PDB entry 7Q4U | electron microscopy, 4.39 A resolution (low resolution: residue-level contacts below are approximate; hydrogen-bond / salt-bridge calls are withheld) | chains A and C of the 48 polymer chains in the assembly

== Chain A ==
Protein: DNA-directed RNA polymerase subunit alpha
Source organism: Mycobacterium tuberculosis (strain ATCC 25618 / H37Rv)
Notes: EC 2.7.7.6
Reference sequence: P9WGZ1 (RPOA_MYCTU); residue numbers follow UniProt; this construct covers 1-347
Sequence (347 residues; numbered 1 to 347; the number before each row is that of its first residue):
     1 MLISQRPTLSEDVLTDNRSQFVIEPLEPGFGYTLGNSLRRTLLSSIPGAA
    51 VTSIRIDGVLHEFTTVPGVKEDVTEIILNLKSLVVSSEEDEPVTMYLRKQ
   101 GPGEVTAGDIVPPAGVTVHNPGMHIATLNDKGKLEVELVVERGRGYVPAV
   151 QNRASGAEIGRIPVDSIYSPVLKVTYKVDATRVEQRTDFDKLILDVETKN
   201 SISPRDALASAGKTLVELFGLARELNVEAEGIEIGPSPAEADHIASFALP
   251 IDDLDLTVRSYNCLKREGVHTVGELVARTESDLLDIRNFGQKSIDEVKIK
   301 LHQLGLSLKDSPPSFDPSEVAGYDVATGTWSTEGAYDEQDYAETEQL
Not modelled in the structure: 1-3, 227-347

== Chain C ==
Protein: DNA-directed RNA polymerase subunit beta
Source organism: Mycobacterium tuberculosis (strain ATCC 25618 / H37Rv)
Notes: EC 2.7.7.6; engineered mutation(s): L2E3G4C5 -> V
Reference sequence: P9WGY9 (RPOB_MYCTU); numbering as in UniProt (aligned over 6-1178)
Sequence (1174 residues; numbered 5 to 1178; the number before each row is that of its first residue):
     5 MVLADSRQSKTAASPSPSRPQSSSNNSVPGAPNRVSFAKLREPLEVPGLL
    55 DVQTDSFEWLIGSPRWRESAAERGDVNPVGGLEEVLYELSPIEDFSGSMS
   105 LSFSDPRFDDVKAPVDECKDKDMTYAAPLFVTAEFINNNTGEIKSQTVFM
   155 GDFPMMTEKGTFIINGTERVVVSQLVRSPGVYFDETIDKSTDKTLHSVKV
   205 IPSRGAWLEFDVDKRDTVGVRIDRKRRQPVTVLLKALGWTSEQIVERFGF
   255 SEIMRSTLEKDNTVGTDEALLDIYRKLRPGEPPTKESAQTLLENLFFKEK
   305 RYDLARVGRYKVNKKLGLHVGEPITSSTLTEEDVVATIEYLVRLHEGQTT
   355 MTVPGGVEVPVETDDIDHFGNRRLRTVGELIQNQIRVGMSRMERVVRERM
   405 TTQDVEAITPQTLINIRPVVAAIKEFFGTSQLSQFMDQNNPLSGLTHKRR
   455 LSALGPGGLSRERAGLEVRDVHPSHYGRMCPIETPEGPNIGLIGSLSVYA
   505 RVNPFGFIETPYRKVVDGVVSDEIVYLTADEEDRHVVAQANSPIDADGRF
   555 VEPRVLVRRKAGEVEYVPSSEVDYMDVSPRQMVSVATAMIPFLEHDDANR
   605 ALMGANMQRQAVPLVRSEAPLVGTGMELRAAIDAGDVVVAEESGVIEEVS
   655 ADYITVMHDNGTRRTYRMRKFARSNHGTCANQCPIVDAGDRVEAGQVIAD
   705 GPCTDDGEMALGKNLLVAIMPWEGHNYEDAIILSNRLVEEDVLTSIHIEE
   755 HEIDARDTKLGAEEITRDIPNISDEVLADLDERGIVRIGAEVRDGDILVG
   805 KVTPKGETELTPEERLLRAIFGEKAREVRDTSLKVPHGESGKVIGIRVFS
   855 REDEDELPAGVNELVRVYVAQKRKISDGDKLAGRHGNKGVIGKILPVEDM
   905 PFLADGTPVDIILNTHGVPRRMNIGQILETHLGWCAHSGWKVDAAKGVPD
   955 WAARLPDELLEAQPNAIVSTPVFDGAQEAELQGLLSCTLPNRDGDVLVDA
  1005 DGKAMLFDGRSGEPFPYPVTVGYMYIMKLHHLVDDKIHARSTGPYSMITQ
  1055 QPLGGKAQFGGQRFGEMECWAMQAYGAAYTLQELLTIKSDDTVGRVKVYE
  1105 AIVKGENIPEPGIPESFKVLLKELQSLCLNVEVLSSDGAAIELREGEDED
  1155 LERAAANLGINLSRNESASVEDLA
Not modelled in the structure: 5-28, 1141-1178
Differences from the reference sequence: initiating methionine (5); conflict Val6 (Ile in P9WGY9)

== Chain A / chain C interface ==
Residue-residue contacts (41):
  Tyr32(A) - Gly1016(C)
  Tyr32(A) - Glu1017(C)
  Tyr32(A) - Pro1018(C)
  Asn36(A) - Asp1012(C)
  Asn36(A) - Gly1013(C)
  Asn36(A) - Arg1014(C)
  Asn36(A) - Gly1016(C)
  Arg39(A) - Glu902(C)
  Arg39(A) - Phe906(C)
  Arg40(A) - Glu902(C)
  Arg40(A) - Asp903(C)
  Arg40(A) - Gly1013(C)
  Ser44(A) - Glu902(C)
  His61(A) - Ile848(C)
  Phe63(A) - Phe675(C)
  Phe63(A) - Ile848(C)
  Thr65(A) - Lys674(C)
  Val69(A) - Ser654(C)
  Val69(A) - Ala655(C)
  Lys70(A) - Ala655(C)
  Lys70(A) - Pro688(C)
  Lys70(A) - Val690(C)
  Glu71(A) - Ala655(C)
  Asp72(A) - Phe675(C)
  Thr74(A) - Val619(C)
  Glu75(A) - Arg620(C)
  Lys81(A) - Glu743(C)
  Lys81(A) - Glu744(C)
  Lys81(A) - Asp745(C)
  Asn129(A) - Glu652(C)
  Tyr146(A) - Glu743(C)
  Arg153(A) - Glu795(C)
  Ile159(A) - Arg791(C)
  Ile159(A) - Gly793(C)
  Asp165(A) - Lys878(C)
  Lys173(A) - Thr911(C)
  Val174(A) - Gly910(C)
  Thr175(A) - Ala908(C)
  Thr175(A) - Asp909(C)
  Thr175(A) - Gly910(C)
  Tyr176(A) - Gly1016(C)
Interface residues without a listed pair, chain A (36 interface residues in all): Arg18, Leu43, Leu60, Glu62, Thr64, Gly68, Leu78, Asp130, Lys131, Arg161, Pro163, Ile167
Interface residues without a listed pair, chain C (42 interface residues in all): Val653, Asp691, Val742, Ile750, Ile792, Lys846, Val847, Ala874, Lys876, Arg996, Phe1011, Ser1015

== In short ==
36 residues of chain A face 42 of chain C across their interface.
Here chain A is DNA-directed RNA polymerase subunit alpha and chain C is DNA-directed RNA polymerase subunit
beta, both from Mycobacterium tuberculosis (strain ATCC 25618 / H37Rv). Entry 7Q4U (Cryo-EM structure of
Mycobacterium tuberculosis RNA polymerase holoenzyme octamer comprising sigma factor SigB) was determined by
electron microscopy (same publication as 7Z8Q, 7ZF2, 7Q59 and 7PP4).
